Entry 2OMT (X-ray diffraction, 2.00 A resolution); this record covers chains A and B.

== Chain A ==
Protein: Internalin-A
Organism: Listeria monocytogenes
Notes: fragment: internalin domain
Reference sequence: P25146 (INLA_LISMO); residue numbers follow UniProt; this construct covers 36-497
Amino-acid sequence (462 residues; row label = number of the first residue in the row):
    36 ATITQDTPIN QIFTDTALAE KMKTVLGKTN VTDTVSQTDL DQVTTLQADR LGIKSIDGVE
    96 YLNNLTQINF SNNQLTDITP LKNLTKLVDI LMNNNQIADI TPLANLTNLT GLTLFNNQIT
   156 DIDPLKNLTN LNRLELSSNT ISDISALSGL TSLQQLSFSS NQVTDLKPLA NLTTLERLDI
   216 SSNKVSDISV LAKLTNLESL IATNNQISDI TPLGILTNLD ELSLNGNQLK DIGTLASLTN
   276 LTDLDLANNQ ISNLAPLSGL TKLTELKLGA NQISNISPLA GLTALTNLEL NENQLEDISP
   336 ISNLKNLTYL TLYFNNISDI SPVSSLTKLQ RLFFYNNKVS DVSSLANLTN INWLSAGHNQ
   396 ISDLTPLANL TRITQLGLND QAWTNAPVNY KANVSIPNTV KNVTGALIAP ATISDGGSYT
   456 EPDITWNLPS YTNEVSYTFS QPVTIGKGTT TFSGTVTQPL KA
Construct notes: engineered mutation Ser194 (Gly in P25146), Ser195 (Asn in P25146)
Bound ions: Ca2+ near Glu327 (its only coordinating residue here)

== Chain B ==
Protein: Epithelial-cadherin; E-Cad/CTF1
Organism: Homo sapiens
Notes: fragment: N-terminal domain of human E-cadherin
Reference sequence: P12830 (CADH1_HUMAN); residues 2-101 here correspond to UniProt positions 156-255 (UniProt number = residue number + 154)
Amino-acid sequence (105 residues; numbered -3 to 101; the number before each row is that of its first residue; numbers below 1 keep their minus sign (Gly-3 is residue -3)):
    -3 GPLGSWVIPP ISCPENEKGP FPKNLVQIKS NKDKEGKVFY SITGQGADTP PVGVFIIERE
    57 TGWLKVTEPL DRERIATYTL FSHAVSSNGN AVEDPMEILI TVTDQ
Construct notes: expression tag (-3 to 1)

== How chain A and chain B interact ==
Residue-residue contacts (54; chain A residue first):
  Arg85(A) with Pro47(B); Val48(B), hydrogen bond (side chain-backbone); Gly49(B); Val50(B); Glu64(B), salt bridge
  Asn107(A) with Val48(B)
  Phe150(A) with Phe17(B); Pro18(B), hydrophobic; Thr63(B)
  Glu170(A) with Pro16(B); Phe17(B), hydrogen bond (side chain-backbone)
  Ser172(A) with Pro18(B)
  Gln190(A) with Lys14(B); Gly15(B); Pro16(B)
  Leu191(A) with Pro16(B)
  Ser192(A) with Pro16(B)
  Arg212(A) with Gly15(B), hydrogen bond (side chain-backbone); Pro16(B); Lys19(B)
  Thr238(A) with Trp59(B)
  Asn239(A) with Thr57(B); Trp59(B)
  Asn260(A) with Gln23(B), hydrogen bond; Trp59(B)
  Asp280(A) with Trp59(B)
  Lys302(A) with Gln23(B); Trp59(B)
  Glu324(A) with Lys25(B), salt bridge
  Glu327(A) with Lys25(B), salt bridge; Lys30(B), salt bridge
  Tyr344(A) with Val3(B); Ile4(B); Pro5(B), hydrophobic
  Tyr348(A) with Val3(B), hydrophobic; Lys25(B); Asn27(B)
  Phe349(A) with Lys30(B)
  Arg366(A) with Ile4(B), hydrogen bond (side chain-backbone); Pro5(B); Pro6(B)
  Phe368(A) with Trp2(B); Val3(B), hydrophobic; Ile4(B)
  Trp388(A) with Leu-1(B), hydrophobic; Met92(B), hydrophobic
  Ser390(A) with Leu-1(B)
  Gln410(A) with Pro-2(B); Leu-1(B), hydrogen bond (side chain-backbone); Met92(B)
  Leu411(A) with Leu-1(B)
  Gly412(A) with Leu-1(B)
  Thr484(A) with Gly-3(B); Pro-2(B)
Interface residues without a listed pair, chain A (34 interface residues in all): Leu169, Ser217, Ile236, Asn322, Thr346, Leu389, Thr485
Interface residues without a listed pair, chain B (29 interface residues in all): Asn20, Glu54
Interface features reported in the paper:
  - interface residues, chain B: Glu54(B), Lys61(B)

== Overview ==
34 residues of chain A face 29 of chain B across their interface, with 6 hydrogen bonds and 4 salt bridges.
Polar contacts include Arg85(A)-Glu64(B), Glu324(A)-Lys25(B) and Glu327(A)-Lys25(B). From the paper: interface
residues Glu54(B) and Lys61(B).
Here chain A is Internalin-A (Listeria monocytogenes) and chain B is Epithelial-cadherin; E-Cad/CTF1 (Homo
sapiens). Entry 2OMT (Crystal structure of InlA G194S+S/hEC1 complex) was determined by X-ray diffraction,
deposited together with 2OMU, 2OMX and 2OMZ.
